PDB entry 7XC5 | X-ray diffraction, 2.10 A resolution | chain A

# Chain A
Name: Isoform 2 of Caseinolytic peptidase B protein homolog
Organism: Homo sapiens
Notes: EC 3.6.1.-
UniProt: Q9H078 (CLPB_HUMAN), isoform Q9H078-2; residues 128-297 here = UniProt positions 128-297
Chain sequence (198 residues; row label = number of the first residue in the row):
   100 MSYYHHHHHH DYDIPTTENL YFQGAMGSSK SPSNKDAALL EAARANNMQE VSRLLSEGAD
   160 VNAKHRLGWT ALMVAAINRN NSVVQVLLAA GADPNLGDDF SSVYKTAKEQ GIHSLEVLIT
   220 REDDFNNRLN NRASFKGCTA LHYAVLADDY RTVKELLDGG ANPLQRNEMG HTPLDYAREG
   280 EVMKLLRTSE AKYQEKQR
Not modelled in the structure: 100-131
Construct notes: initiating methionine (100); expression tag (101-127)
UniProt features mapped onto this chain:
  - natural variant: Met268 (T268M: In MGCA7B; this construct carries the variant)
  - mutagenesis: Arg178 (R178E: Shows higher order assembly but disaggregase activity is severely impaired by 70-80%)
Reported in the primary citation:
  - self-association interface (contacts with another copy of this molecule): Asp222, Arg227 (proposed by the authors, not directly observed)
  - disease-associated variants - T238M: decreased catalytic activity (disaggregase activity) (citing earlier work)
  - disease-associated variants - A239T, Y242C (proposed by the authors, not directly observed)
  - disease-associated variants - R250* (citing earlier work)

# Summary
Curated annotation (UniProt) lists one mutagenesis site. From the paper: T238M reduces catalytic activity
(disaggregase activity); a self-association interface involving Asp222 and Arg227.
Chain A is Isoform 2 of Caseinolytic peptidase B protein homolog (Homo sapiens); the structure, Crystal
structure of the ANK domain of CLPB, was determined by X-ray diffraction (same publication as 7XBK).
